7WUH - chains C and F of the 9 polymer chains in the assembly; structure by electron microscopy, 4.70 A resolution (low resolution: residue-level contacts below are approximate; hydrogen-bond / salt-bridge calls are withheld).

[Chain C]
Protein: Spike glycoprotein
Source organism: Severe acute respiratory syndrome coronavirus 2
UniProtKB: P0DTC2 (SPIKE_SARS2); residues 14-1208 here = UniProt positions 14-1208
Chain sequence (1242 residues; row label = number of the first residue in the row):
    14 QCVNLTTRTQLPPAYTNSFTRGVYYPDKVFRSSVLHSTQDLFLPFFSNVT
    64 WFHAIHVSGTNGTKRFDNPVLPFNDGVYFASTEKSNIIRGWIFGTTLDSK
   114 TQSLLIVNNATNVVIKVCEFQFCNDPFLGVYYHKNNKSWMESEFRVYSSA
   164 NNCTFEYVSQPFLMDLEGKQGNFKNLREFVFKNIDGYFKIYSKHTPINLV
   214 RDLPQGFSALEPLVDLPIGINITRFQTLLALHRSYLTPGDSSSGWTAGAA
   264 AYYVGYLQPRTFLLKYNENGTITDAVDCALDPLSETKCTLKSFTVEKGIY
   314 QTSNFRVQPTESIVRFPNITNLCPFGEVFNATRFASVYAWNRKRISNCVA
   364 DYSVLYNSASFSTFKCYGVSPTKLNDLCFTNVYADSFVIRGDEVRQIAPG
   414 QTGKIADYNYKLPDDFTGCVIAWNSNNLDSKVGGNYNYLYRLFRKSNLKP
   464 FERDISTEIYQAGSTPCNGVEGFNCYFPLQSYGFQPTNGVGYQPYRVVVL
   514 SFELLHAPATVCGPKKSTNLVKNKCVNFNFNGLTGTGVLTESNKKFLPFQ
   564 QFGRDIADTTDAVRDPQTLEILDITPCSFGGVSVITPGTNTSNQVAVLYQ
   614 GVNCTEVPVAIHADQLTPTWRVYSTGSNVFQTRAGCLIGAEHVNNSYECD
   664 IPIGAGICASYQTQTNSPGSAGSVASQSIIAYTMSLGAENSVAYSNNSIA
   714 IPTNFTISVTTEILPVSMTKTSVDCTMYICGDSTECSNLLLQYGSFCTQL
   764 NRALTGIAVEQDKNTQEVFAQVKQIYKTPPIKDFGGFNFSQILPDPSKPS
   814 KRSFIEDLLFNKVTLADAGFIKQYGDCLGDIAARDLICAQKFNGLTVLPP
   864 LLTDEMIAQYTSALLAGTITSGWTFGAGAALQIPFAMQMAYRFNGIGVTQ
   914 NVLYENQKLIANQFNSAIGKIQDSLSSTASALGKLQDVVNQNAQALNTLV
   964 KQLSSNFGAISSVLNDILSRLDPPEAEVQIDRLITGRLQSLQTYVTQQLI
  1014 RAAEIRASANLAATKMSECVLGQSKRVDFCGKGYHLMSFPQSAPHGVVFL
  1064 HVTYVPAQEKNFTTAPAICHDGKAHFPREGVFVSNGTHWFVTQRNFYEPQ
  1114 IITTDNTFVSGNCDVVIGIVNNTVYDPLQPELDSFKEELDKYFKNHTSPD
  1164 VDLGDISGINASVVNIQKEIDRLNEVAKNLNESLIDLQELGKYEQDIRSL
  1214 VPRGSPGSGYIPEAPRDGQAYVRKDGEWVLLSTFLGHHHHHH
Disordered / not traced: 14-25, 173-182, 246-262, 624-635, 681-688, 830-853, 1135-1255
Construct notes: engineered mutation Gly614 (Asp in P0DTC2); variant Gly682 (Arg in P0DTC2), Ser683 (Arg in P0DTC2), Gly685 (Arg in P0DTC2), Pro986 (Lys in P0DTC2), Pro987 (Val in P0DTC2); expression tag (1209-1255)
UniProt features mapped onto this chain:
  - region: Asn280 to Cys301 (Putative superantigen), Arg403 to Asp405 (Integrin-binding motif), Asn448 to Phe456 (Immunodominant HLA epitope recognized by the CD8+), Pro681, Ala684 (Putative superantigen), Ser816 to Tyr837 (Fusion peptide 1), Lys835 to Phe855 (Fusion peptide 2), Asp1163 to Glu1202 (Heptad repeat 2)
  - site: Arg815, Ser816 (Cleavage)
  - glycosylation: Asn17 (N-linked (GlcNAc...) (complex) asparagine), Asn61 (N-linked (GlcNAc...) (hybrid) asparagine), Asn74 (N-linked (GlcNAc...) (complex) asparagine), Asn122 (N-linked (GlcNAc...) (hybrid) asparagine), Asn149 (N-linked (GlcNAc...) (complex) asparagine), Asn165 (N-linked (GlcNAc...) (complex) asparagine), Asn234 (N-linked (GlcNAc...) (high mannose) asparagine), Asn282 (N-linked (GlcNAc...) (complex) asparagine), Thr323 (O-linked (GalNAc) threonine), Ser325 (O-linked (HexNAc...) serine), Asn331 (N-linked (GlcNAc...) (complex) asparagine), Asn343 (N-linked (GlcNAc...) (complex) asparagine), Asn603 (N-linked (GlcNAc...) (hybrid) asparagine), Asn616 (N-linked (GlcNAc...) (complex) asparagine), Asn657 (N-linked (GlcNAc...) (complex) asparagine), Thr676 (O-linked (GlcNAc...) threonine), Thr678 (O-linked (GlcNAc...) threonine), Asn709 (N-linked (GlcNAc...) (high mannose) asparagine), Asn717 (N-linked (GlcNAc...) (hybrid) asparagine), Asn801 (N-linked (GlcNAc...) (hybrid) asparagine) and 6 more in UniProt
  - natural variant: Leu18 (L18F: In strain: Beta/B.1.351, Gamma/P.1 and 1 more), Thr19 (T19I: In strain: Omicron/BQ.1.1, Omicron/XBB.1.5 and 1 more; T19R: In strain: Delta/B.1.617.2, Omicron/BA.2 and 4 more), Thr20 (T20N: In strain: Gamma/P.1), Leu24 to Ala27 (sequence variant, change not given here; In strain: Omicron/BA.2, Omicron/BA.2.12.1 and 6 more), Pro26 (P26S: In strain: Gamma/P.1), Gln52 (Q52H: In strain: Omicron/EG.5.1), Ala67 (A67V: In strain: Eta/B.1.525, Omicron/BA.1), His69 to Val70 (deletion: In strain: Alpha/B.1.1.7, Eta/B.1.525 and 5 more), Gly75 (G75V: In strain: Lambda/C.37), Thr76 (T76I: In strain: Lambda/C.37), Asp80 (D80A: In strain: Beta/B.1.351), Val83 (V83A: In strain: Omicron/XBB.1.5, Omicron/EG.5.1), 80 further natural variant entries in UniProt
  - mutagenesis: His69 to Val70 (Increased incorporation of cleaved spike into virions), Asn121 (N121Q: Partial loss of biliverdin affinity), Arg190 (R190K: Partial loss of biliverdin affinity), Asn234 (N234Q: Increased resistance to neutralizing antibodies), Asn331 (N331Q: Reduced viral infectivity), Asn343 (N343Q: Reduced viral infectivity), Leu452 (L452R: Increased resistance to neutralizing antibodies. Decreases HLA binding to NF9 epitope. Increased binding affinity to human ACE2), Tyr453 (Y453F: Decreased HLA binding to NF9 epitope. Increased binding affinity to human ACE2), Ala475 (A475V: Increased resistance to neutralizing antibodies), Val483 (V483A: Increased resistance to neutralizing antibodies), Glu484 (E484D: Increased replication in human TMEM106B overexpressing cells), Phe490 (F490L: Increased resistance to neutralizing antibodies and human covalescent sera neutralization), 11 further mutagenesis entries in UniProt
Cystine bridges: Cys291-Cys301, Cys379-Cys432, Cys391-Cys525, Cys480-Cys488, Cys617-Cys649, Cys662-Cys671, Cys738-Cys760, Cys743-Cys749, Cys1032-Cys1043, Cys1082-Cys1126
Covalent attachments: N-acetylglucosamine (NAG) linked to Asn61, Asn74, Asn122, Asn149, Asn165, Asn234, Asn282, Asn331, Asn603, Asn616, Asn657, Asn709, Asn717, Asn801, Asn1074, Asn1098
What the authors report for this chain:
  - mutagenesis - N122Q, N801Q, N1194Q: decreased expression
  - mutagenesis - N801Q: decreased stability
  - post-translational modification sites: Asn165

[Chain F]
Protein: m31A7 Fab light chain
Source organism: Homo sapiens
Notes: antibody fragment or engineered binder
Chain sequence (240 residues; numbered -19 to 220; the number before each row is that of its first residue; numbers below 1 keep their minus sign (Met-19 is residue -19)):
   -19 MRVPAQLLGLLLLWLPGARCDIVMSQSPSSLAVSVGEKVTMSCKSSQSLL
    31 YSSNQKNYLAWYQQKLGQTPKLLIYWASSRESGVPDRFTGSGSGTDFTLT
    81 ISSVRAEDLAVYYCQQYYRYPLTFGVGTKLELKRTVAAPSVFIFPPSDEQ
   131 LKSGTASVVCLLNNFYPREAKVQWKVDNALQSGNSQESVTEQDSKDSTYS
   181 LSSTLTLSKADYEKHKVYACEVTHQGLSSPVTKSFNRGEC
Disordered / not traced: -19 to 0, 220
Cystine bridges: Cys23-Cys94, Cys140-Cys200

[How chain C and chain F interact]
Contacting residue pairs (10; chain C residue first):
  Gly476(C) - Tyr38(F)
  Ser477(C) - Tyr38(F)
  Ser477(C) - Tyr97(F)
  Thr478(C) - Tyr97(F)
  Thr478(C) - Tyr98(F)
  Thr478(C) - Arg99(F)
  Thr478(C) - Tyr100(F)
  Pro479(C) - Tyr98(F)
  Phe486(C) - Tyr100(F)
  Asn487(C) - Tyr100(F)
Also at the interface, not in a pair above, chain C (7 interface residues in all): Gln474

[Summary]
7 residues of chain C and 5 residues of chain F are in contact. N-acetylglucosamine is covalently linked to
Asn61(C), Asn74(C), Asn122(C), Asn149(C), Asn165(C) and Asn234(C) and 10 more. UniProt lists 23 mutagenesis
sites on chain C. The paper reports that N122Q, N801Q and N1194Q of chain C reduce expression; a modification
site at Asn165(C).
Here chain C is Spike glycoprotein (Severe acute respiratory syndrome coronavirus 2) and chain F is m31A7 Fab
light chain (Homo sapiens). Entry 7WUH (SARS-CoV-2 Spike in complex with Fab of m31A7) was determined by
electron microscopy (same publication as 7WUE).
